8FLM - chains B and D of the 4 polymer chains in the assembly; structure by electron microscopy, 2.90 A resolution.

== Chain B (and D) ==
Name: Stimulator of interferon genes protein
Source organism: Homo sapiens
Notes: chain D of this document is another copy of the same molecule, construct and numbering; everything in this record applies to it too
Reference sequence: Q86WV6 (STING_HUMAN); numbering as in UniProt (aligned over 1-344)
Sequence (354 residues; each row starts with the number of its first residue):
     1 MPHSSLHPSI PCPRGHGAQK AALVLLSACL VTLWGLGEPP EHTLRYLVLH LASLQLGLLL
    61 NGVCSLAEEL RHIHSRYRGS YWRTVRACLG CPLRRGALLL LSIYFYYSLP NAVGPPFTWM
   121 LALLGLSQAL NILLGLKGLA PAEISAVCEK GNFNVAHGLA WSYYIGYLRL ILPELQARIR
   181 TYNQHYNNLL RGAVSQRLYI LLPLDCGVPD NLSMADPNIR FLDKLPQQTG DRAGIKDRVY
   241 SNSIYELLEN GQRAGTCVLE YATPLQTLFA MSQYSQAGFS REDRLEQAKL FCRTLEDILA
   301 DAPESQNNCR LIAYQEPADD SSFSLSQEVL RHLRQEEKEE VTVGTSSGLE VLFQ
Not modelled in the structure: 1-3, 111-115, 187-191, 318-321, 336-354
Sequence notes: conflict R232 (His in Q86WV6); expression tag (345-354)
Residues lining bound ligands:
  - cGAMP (1SY): S162, Y163, I165, G166, Y167, R232, I235, R238, V239, Y240, T263, P264, T267
  - 9IM (1-[(2-chloro-6-fluorophenyl)methyl]-3,3-dimethyl-2-oxo-N-[(2,4,6-trifluorophenyl)methyl]-2,3-dihydro-1H-indole-6-carboxamide): Y46, L47, L49, H50, S53, Y106, M120, L123, L124
UniProt features mapped onto this chain:
  - region: E340 to G344 (C-terminal tail (CTT))
  - binding site (2',3'-cGAMP): S162, Y167, R238, T263
  - binding site (3',3'-c-di-GMP): S162, Y167, R238 to S241, T263
  - binding site (2',3'-cUAMP): Y167, R238, T263
  - modified residue: T229 (Phosphothreonine), S241 (Phosphoserine)
  - lipidation (S-palmitoyl cysteine): C88, C91
  - cross-link (Glycyl lysine isopeptide (Lys-Gly)): K20 (interchain with G-Cter in ubiquitin), K150 (interchain with G-Cter in ubiquitin), K236 (interchain with G-Cter in ubiquitin), K338 (interchain with G-Cter in SUMO)
  - natural variant: V147 (V147L: In SAVI), N154 (N154S: In SAVI), V155 (V155M: In SAVI), R232 (H232R: Activated by both 2'-3' linked cGAMP and 3'-3' linked cGAMP; this construct carries the variant), R284 (R284S: Found in a 9-month-old patient who died following a fever and severe neck abscess without indication of any severe bacterial infection)
  - mutagenesis: I10 (I10Q: Abolished ability to induce the production of type I interferon), R14 (R14A: Abolished ability to induce the production of type I interferon), K20 (K20R: Does not affect amount of ubiquitination), L26 (L26A: Reduced homooligomerization and activation in presence of coumpond C53), L30 (L30A: Reduced homooligomerization and activation in presence of coumpond C53), L44 (L44A: Reduced homooligomerization and activation in presence of coumpond C53), E68 (E68A: Abolished ability to induce the production of type I interferon), E69 (E69A: Abolished ability to induce the production of type I interferon), R76 to R78 (Abolishes the endoplasmic reticulum location), C91 (C91S: Abolished inhibition by small-molecule H-151; abolished palmitoylation), Y104 (Y104A: Reduced homooligomerization and activation in presence of coumpond C53), K137 (K137R: Does not affect amount of ubiquitination), 24 further mutagenesis entries in UniProt
From the paper describing this entry:
  - binding site for the ligand Y6H: L44, V48, L51, A52, Q55, R94, R95, L98, L101, F105, L130, L134, L136
  - specificity-determining residues: V48, Q55, R94, R95, L98 (proposed by the authors, not directly observed)
  - mutagenesis - R238A, Y240C: abolished signaling in response to cGAMP
  - mutagenesis - S27V, V31M, L93I, R94A, R95A, R95C, L98A, I103S, P115I, L134A: unchanged signaling in response to cGAMP
  - mutagenesis - R95A: unchanged localization to cGAMP

== Interface between chain B and chain D ==
Pairs across the interface (10; chain B residue first):
  S272(B) - S275(D)  hydrogen bond (backbone-side chain)
  Q273(B) - Q273(D)
  Q273(B) - Y274(D)
  Q273(B) - S275(D)
  Y274(B) - Q273(D)
  Y274(B) - S275(D)
  S275(B) - S272(D)  hydrogen bond (side chain-backbone)
  S275(B) - Q273(D)
  S275(B) - Y274(D)
  S275(B) - S275(D)

== Overview ==
Chain B and chain D each contribute 4 residues to their interface; the contacts include 2 hydrogen bonds. Its
one hydrogen-bonded contact is S272(B)-S275(D). The paper reports a binding site for the ligand Y6H at L44(B),
V48(B) and L51(B) among others; R238A and Y240C of chain B abolish signaling in response to cGAMP; 12
substitutions were tested in all.
Chain B and chain D are both Stimulator of interferon genes protein (Homo sapiens); the structure, Cryo-EM
structure of STING oligomer bound to cGAMP, NVS-STG2 and C53, was determined by electron microscopy, deposited
together with 8FLK.
